PDB entry 7V02 | electron microscopy, 4.97 A resolution (low resolution: residue-level contacts below are approximate; hydrogen-bond / salt-bridge calls are withheld) | chains I and K of the 9 polymer chains in the assembly

# Chain I (and K)
Protein: CRISPR system Cms protein Csm2
From: Staphylococcus epidermidis RP62A
Notes: chain K of this document is another copy of the same molecule, construct and numbering; everything in this record applies to it too
UniProtKB: Q5HK90 (Q5HK90_STAEQ); residues 14-141 here correspond to UniProt positions 1-128 (UniProt number = residue number - 13)
Sequence (128 residues; row label = number of the first residue in the row):
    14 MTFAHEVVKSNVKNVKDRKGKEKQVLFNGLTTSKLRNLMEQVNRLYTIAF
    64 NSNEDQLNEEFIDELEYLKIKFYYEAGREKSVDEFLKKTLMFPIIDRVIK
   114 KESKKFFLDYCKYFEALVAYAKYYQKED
Disordered / not traced: 28-36, 140-141

# Interface between chain I and chain K
Pairs across the interface (9; chain I residue first):
  Met-14(I) with Glu-79(K)
  Thr-15(I) with Glu-79(K)
  His-18(I) with Lys-82(K); Tyr-86(K)
  Lys-125(I) with Glu-77(K)
  Glu-128(I) with Tyr-80(K)
  Ala-129(I) with Ile-83(K)
  Tyr-133(I) with Tyr-86(K)
  Tyr-136(I) with Tyr-86(K)
Interface residues without a listed pair, chain I (9 interface residues in all): Ala-132
Interface residues without a listed pair, chain K (9 interface residues in all): Tyr-87, Gly-90, Asp-96

# In short
The chain I/chain K interface involves 9 residues from each chain.
Both chains are CRISPR system Cms protein Csm2 (Staphylococcus epidermidis RP62A). Entry 7V02 (Staphylococcus
epidermidis RP62A CRISPR short effector complex) was determined by electron microscopy (same publication as
7UZW, 7UZX, 7UZY, 7UZZ, 7V00 and 7V01).
